Entry 6ZQ4 (X-ray diffraction, 2.02 A resolution); this record covers chain A.

[Chain A]
Protein: Glycerol kinase-like protein
Organism: Chaetomium thermophilum (strain DSM 1495 / CBS 144.50 / IMI 039719)
UniProtKB: G0SAG9 (G0SAG9_CHATD); numbering as in UniProt (aligned over 67-590)
Chain sequence (526 residues; numbered 65 to 590; the number before each row is that of its first residue):
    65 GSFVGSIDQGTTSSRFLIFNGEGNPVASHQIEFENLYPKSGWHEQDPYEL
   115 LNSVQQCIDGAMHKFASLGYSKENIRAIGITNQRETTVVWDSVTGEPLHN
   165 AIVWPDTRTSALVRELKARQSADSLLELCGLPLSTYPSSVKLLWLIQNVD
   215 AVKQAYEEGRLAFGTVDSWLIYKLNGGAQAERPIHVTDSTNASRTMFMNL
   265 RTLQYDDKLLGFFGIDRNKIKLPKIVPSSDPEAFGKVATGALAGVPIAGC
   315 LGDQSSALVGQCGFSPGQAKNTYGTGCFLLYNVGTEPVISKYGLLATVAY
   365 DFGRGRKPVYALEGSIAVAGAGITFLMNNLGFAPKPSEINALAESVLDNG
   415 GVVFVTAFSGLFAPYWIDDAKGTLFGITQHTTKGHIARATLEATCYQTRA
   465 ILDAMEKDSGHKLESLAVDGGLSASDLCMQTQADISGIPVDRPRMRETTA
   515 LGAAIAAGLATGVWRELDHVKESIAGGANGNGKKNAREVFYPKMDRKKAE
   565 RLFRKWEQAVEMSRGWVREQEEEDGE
Unresolved in the structure: 541-549, 584-590
Differences from the reference sequence: expression tag (65-66)
Reported in the primary citation:
  - binding site for glycerol: R148, E149, W168, D317, Q318, F342
  - self-association interface (contacts with another copy of this molecule): F389, L438

[Summary]
From the paper: a binding site for glycerol at R148, E149 and W168 among others; a self-association interface
involving F389 and L438.
Chain A is Glycerol kinase-like protein (Chaetomium thermophilum (strain DSM 1495 / CBS 144.50 / IMI 039719));
the structure, Crystal structure of Chaetomium thermophilum Glycerol Kinase in complex with substrate in P1
space group, was determined by X-ray diffraction together with 6ZQ6, 6ZQ7 and 6ZQ8 from the same study.
